PDB entry 6T18 | X-ray diffraction, 3.15 A resolution | chains A and B

# Chain A
Molecule: Alternansucrase
Source organism: Leuconostoc mesenteroides
Notes: EC 2.4.1.140
UniProt: Q9RE05 (Q9RE05_LEUME); residues 147-1424 here = UniProt positions 147-1424
Chain sequence (1278 residues; row label = number of the first residue in the row):
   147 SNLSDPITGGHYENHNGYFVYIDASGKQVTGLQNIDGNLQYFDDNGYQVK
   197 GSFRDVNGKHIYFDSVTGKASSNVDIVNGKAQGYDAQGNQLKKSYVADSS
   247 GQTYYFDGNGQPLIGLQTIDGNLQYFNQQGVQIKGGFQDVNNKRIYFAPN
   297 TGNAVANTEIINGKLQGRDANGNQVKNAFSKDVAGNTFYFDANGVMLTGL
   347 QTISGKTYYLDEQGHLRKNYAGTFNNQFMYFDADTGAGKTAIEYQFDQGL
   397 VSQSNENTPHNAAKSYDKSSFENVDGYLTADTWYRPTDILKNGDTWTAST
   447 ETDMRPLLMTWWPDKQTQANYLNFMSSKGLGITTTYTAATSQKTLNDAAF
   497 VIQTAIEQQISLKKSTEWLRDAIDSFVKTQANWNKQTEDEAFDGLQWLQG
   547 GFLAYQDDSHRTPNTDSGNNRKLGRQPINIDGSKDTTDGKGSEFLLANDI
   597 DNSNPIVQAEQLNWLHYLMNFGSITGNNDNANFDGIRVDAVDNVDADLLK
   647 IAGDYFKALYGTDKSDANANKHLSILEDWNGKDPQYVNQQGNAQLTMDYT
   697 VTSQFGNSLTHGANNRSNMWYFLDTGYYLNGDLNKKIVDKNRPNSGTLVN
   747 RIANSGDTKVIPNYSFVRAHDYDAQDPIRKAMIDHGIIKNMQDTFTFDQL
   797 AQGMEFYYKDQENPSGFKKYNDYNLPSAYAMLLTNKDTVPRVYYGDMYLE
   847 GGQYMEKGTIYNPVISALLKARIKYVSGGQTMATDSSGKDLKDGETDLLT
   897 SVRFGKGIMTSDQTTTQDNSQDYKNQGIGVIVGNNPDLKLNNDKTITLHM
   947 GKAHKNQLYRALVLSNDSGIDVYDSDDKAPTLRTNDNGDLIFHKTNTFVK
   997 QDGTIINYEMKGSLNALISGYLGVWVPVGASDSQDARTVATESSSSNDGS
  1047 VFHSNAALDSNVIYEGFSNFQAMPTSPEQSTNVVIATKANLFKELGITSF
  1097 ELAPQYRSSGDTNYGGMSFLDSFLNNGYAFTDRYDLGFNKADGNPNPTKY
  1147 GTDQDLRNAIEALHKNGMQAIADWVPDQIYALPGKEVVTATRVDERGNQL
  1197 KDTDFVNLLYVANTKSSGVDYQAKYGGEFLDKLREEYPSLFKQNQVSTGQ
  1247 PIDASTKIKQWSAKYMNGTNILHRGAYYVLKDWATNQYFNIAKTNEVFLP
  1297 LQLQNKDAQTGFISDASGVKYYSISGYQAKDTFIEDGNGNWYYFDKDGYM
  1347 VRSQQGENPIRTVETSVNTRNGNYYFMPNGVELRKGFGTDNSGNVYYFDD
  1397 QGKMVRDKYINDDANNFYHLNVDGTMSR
Unresolved in the structure: 147-158
Metal / ion sites: Ca2+: Glu-589, Asp-595, Asn-639, Asp-1173
What the authors report for this chain:
  - binding site for alpha-D-glucopyranose: Gln-278, Gln-700, Asn-703, Ser-713, Trp-716, Tyr-717, Asp-720, Gly-722
  - catalytic residues: Asp-635, Glu-673, Asp-767 (citing earlier work)
  - mutagenesis - Y158A: decreased binding to dextran and alternan
  - mutagenesis - Y241A: decreased binding to alternan
  - mutagenesis - Q700A, Y717A: unchanged stability
  - mutagenesis - Y717A: unchanged catalytic activity on maltose
  - mutagenesis - Y717A: unchanged binding to dextran or alternan

# Chain B
Molecule: Alternansucrase
Source organism: Leuconostoc mesenteroides
Notes: EC 2.4.1.140
UniProt: Q9RE05 (Q9RE05_LEUME); residue numbers follow UniProt; this construct covers 147-1016, 1018-1424
Chain sequence (1278 residues; numbered 147 to 1424 plus 1 insertion-coded residue; 1 number in that range is skipped by the numbering (no residue carries it; nothing is unmodelled there); the number before each row is that of its first residue):
   147 SNLSDPITGGHYENHNGYFVYIDASGKQVTGLQNIDGNLQYFDDNGYQVK
   197 GSFRDVNGKHIYFDSVTGKASSNVDIVNGKAQGYDAQGNQLKKSYVADSS
   247 GQTYYFDGNGQPLIGLQTIDGNLQYFNQQGVQIKGGFQDVNNKRIYFAPN
   297 TGNAVANTEIINGKLQGRDANGNQVKNAFSKDVAGNTFYFDANGVMLTGL
   347 QTISGKTYYLDEQGHLRKNYAGTFNNQFMYFDADTGAGKTAIEYQFDQGL
   397 VSQSNENTPHNAAKSYDKSSFENVDGYLTADTWYRPTDILKNGDTWTAST
   447 ETDMRPLLMTWWPDKQTQANYLNFMSSKGLGITTTYTAATSQKTLNDAAF
   497 VIQTAIEQQISLKKSTEWLRDAIDSFVKTQANWNKQTEDEAFDGLQWLQG
   547 GFLAYQDDSHRTPNTDSGNNRKLGRQPINIDGSKDTTDGKGSEFLLANDI
   597 DNSNPIVQAEQLNWLHYLMNFGSITGNNDNANFDGIRVDAVDNVDADLLK
   647 IAGDYFKALYGTDKSDANANKHLSILEDWNGKDPQYVNQQGNAQLTMDYT
   697 VTSQFGNSLTHGANNRSNMWYFLDTGYYLNGDLNKKIVDKNRPNSGTLVN
   747 RIANSGDTKVIPNYSFVRAHDYDAQDPIRKAMIDHGIIKNMQDTFTFDQL
   797 AQGMEFYYKDQENPSGFKKYNDYNLPSAYAMLLTNKDTVPRVYYGDMYLE
   847 GGQYMEKGTIYNPVISALLKARIKYVSGGQTMATDSSGKDLKDGETDLLT
   897 SVRFGKGIMTSDQTTTQDNSQDYKNQGIGVIVGNNPDLKLNNDKTITLHM
   947 GKAHKNQLYRALVLSNDSGIDVYDSDDKAPTLRTNDNGDLIFHKTNTFVK
   997 QDGTIINYEMKGSLNALISG
 1017A Y
  1018 LGVWVPVGASDSQDARTVATESSSSNDGSVFHSNAALDSNVIYEGFSNFQ
  1068 AMPTSPEQSTNVVIATKANLFKELGITSFELAPQYRSSGDTNYGGMSFLD
  1118 SFLNNGYAFTDRYDLGFNKADGNPNPTKYGTDQDLRNAIEALHKNGMQAI
  1168 ADWVPDQIYALPGKEVVTATRVDERGNQLKDTDFVNLLYVANTKSSGVDY
  1218 QAKYGGEFLDKLREEYPSLFKQNQVSTGQPIDASTKIKQWSAKYMNGTNI
  1268 LHRGAYYVLKDWATNQYFNIAKTNEVFLPLQLQNKDAQTGFISDASGVKY
  1318 YSISGYQAKDTFIEDGNGNWYYFDKDGYMVRSQQGENPIRTVETSVNTRN
  1368 GNYYFMPNGVELRKGFGTDNSGNVYYFDDQGKMVRDKYINDDANNFYHLN
  1418 VDGTMSR
Unresolved in the structure: 147-239
Metal / ion sites: Ca2+: Glu-589, Asp-595, Asn-639, Asp-1173
What the authors report for this chain:
  - binding site for alpha-D-glucopyranose: Gln-278, Gln-700, Asn-703, Ser-713, Trp-716, Tyr-717, Asp-720, Gly-722
  - catalytic residues: Asp-635, Glu-673, Asp-767 (citing earlier work)
  - mutagenesis - Y158A: decreased binding to dextran and alternan
  - mutagenesis - Y241A: decreased binding to alternan
  - mutagenesis - Q700A, Y717A: unchanged stability
  - mutagenesis - Y717A: unchanged catalytic activity on maltose
  - mutagenesis - Y717A: unchanged binding to dextran or alternan

# Chain A / chain B interface
Contacting residue pairs (26; chain A residue first):
  Asn-160(A) / Ser-350(B)  hydrogen bond (side chain-backbone)
  Gly-163(A) / Ser-350(B)
  Gly-163(A) / Gly-351(B)
  Gly-163(A) / Lys-352(B)
  Tyr-164(A) / Lys-352(B)
  Lys-196(A) / Thr-381(B)
  Gly-197(A) / Asp-380(B)
  Ser-211(A) / Asp-380(B)
  Ser-211(A) / Thr-381(B)
  Asn-224(A) / Gln-462(B)  hydrogen bond
  Asn-224(A) / Asn-466(B)  hydrogen bond
  Asn-224(A) / Asn-469(B)
  Asn-224(A) / Tyr-482(B)  hydrogen bond (side chain-backbone)
  Asn-224(A) / Thr-483(B)
  Lys-226(A) / Thr-525(B)  hydrogen bond (side chain-backbone)
  Ser-246(A) / Asp-1409(B)
  Gln-274(A) / Glu-536(B)  hydrogen bond (side chain-backbone)
  Asn-287(A) / Trp-543(B)
  Asn-296(A) / Pro-295(B)
  Asn-296(A) / Asn-296(B)
  Thr-297(A) / Asn-296(B)
  Asn-323(A) / Asn-711(B)  hydrogen bond
  Glu-536(A) / Gln-274(B)
  Trp-543(A) / Asn-287(B)
  Asn-711(A) / Asn-323(B)
  Asn-711(A) / Ala-338(B)
Interface residues without a listed pair, chain A (22 interface residues in all): Phe-165, Ser-198, Val-212, Gly-225, Ser-245
Interface residues without a listed pair, chain B (28 interface residues in all): Asn-288, Phe-325, Lys-327, Lys-364, Ala-484, Gln-526, Asp-535

# Summary
22 residues of chain A and 28 residues of chain B are in contact; the contacts include 7 hydrogen bonds. Polar
contacts include Asn-160(A)/Ser-350(B), Asn-224(A)/Gln-462(B) and Asn-224(A)/Asn-466(B). The paper reports
catalytic residues Asp-635(A), Glu-673(A) and Asp-635(B) among others; Y158A of chain A reduces binding to
dextran and alternan; 8 substitutions were tested in all.
Chain A and chain B are both Alternansucrase (Leuconostoc mesenteroides); the structure, ASR Alternansucrase
in complex with oligoalternan, was determined by X-ray diffraction together with 6SYQ, 6SZI, 6T16 and 6T1P
from the same study.
